PDB entry 3F8C | X-ray diffraction, 2.20 A resolution | chain A

[Chain A]
Name: Transcriptional regulator, PadR-like family
Organism: Lactococcus lactis subsp. cremoris
UniProt: A2RI36 (A2RI36_LACLM); residues 1-116 here = UniProt positions 1-116
Chain sequence (126 residues; each row starts with the number of its first residue):
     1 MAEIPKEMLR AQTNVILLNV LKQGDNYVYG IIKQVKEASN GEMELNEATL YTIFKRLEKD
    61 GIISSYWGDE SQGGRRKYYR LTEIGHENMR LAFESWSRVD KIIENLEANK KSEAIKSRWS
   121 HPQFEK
Not modelled in the structure: 1-2, 71-73, 109-126
Sequence notes: expression tag (117-126)
Residues lining bound ligands: hoechst 33342 (HT1; 2'-(4-ethoxyphenyl)-5-(4-methyl-1-piperazinyl)-2,5'-bi-benzimidazole): M8, V15, L18, L57, I62, N88, M89, A92, W96
From the paper describing this entry:
  - binding site for hoechst 33342: W96
  - mutagenesis - W67A, W67Y: unchanged binding to hoechst 33342
  - mutagenesis - W67A/W96Y, W96A, W96Y: abolished binding to hoechst 33342
  - mutagenesis - W67A, W67Y: unchanged binding to lmrCD promoter DNA
  - mutagenesis - W96Y: unchanged binding to lmrCD promotor
  - mutagenesis - W67Y/W96Y, W96A: abolished binding to lmrCD promotor

[In short]
Bound to chain A: hoechst 33342. The paper reports a binding site for hoechst 33342 at W96; W67A/W96Y, W96A
and W96Y abolish binding to hoechst 33342; 6 substitutions were tested in all.
Chain A is Transcriptional regulator, PadR-like family (Lactococcus lactis subsp. cremoris); the structure,
Crystal structure of multidrug binding transcriptional regulator LmrR complexed with Hoechst 33342, was
determined by X-ray diffraction (same publication as 3F8B and 3F8F).
